PDB entry 7KRO | electron microscopy, 3.60 A resolution | chains A and D of the 8 polymer chains in the assembly

[Chain A]
Molecule: RNA-directed RNA polymerase
From: Severe acute respiratory syndrome coronavirus 2
Notes: EC 2.7.7.48
UniProt: P0DTD1 (R1AB_SARS2); residues 1-932 here correspond to UniProt positions 4393-5324 (UniProt number = residue number + 4392)
Sequence (932 residues; row label = number of the first residue in the row):
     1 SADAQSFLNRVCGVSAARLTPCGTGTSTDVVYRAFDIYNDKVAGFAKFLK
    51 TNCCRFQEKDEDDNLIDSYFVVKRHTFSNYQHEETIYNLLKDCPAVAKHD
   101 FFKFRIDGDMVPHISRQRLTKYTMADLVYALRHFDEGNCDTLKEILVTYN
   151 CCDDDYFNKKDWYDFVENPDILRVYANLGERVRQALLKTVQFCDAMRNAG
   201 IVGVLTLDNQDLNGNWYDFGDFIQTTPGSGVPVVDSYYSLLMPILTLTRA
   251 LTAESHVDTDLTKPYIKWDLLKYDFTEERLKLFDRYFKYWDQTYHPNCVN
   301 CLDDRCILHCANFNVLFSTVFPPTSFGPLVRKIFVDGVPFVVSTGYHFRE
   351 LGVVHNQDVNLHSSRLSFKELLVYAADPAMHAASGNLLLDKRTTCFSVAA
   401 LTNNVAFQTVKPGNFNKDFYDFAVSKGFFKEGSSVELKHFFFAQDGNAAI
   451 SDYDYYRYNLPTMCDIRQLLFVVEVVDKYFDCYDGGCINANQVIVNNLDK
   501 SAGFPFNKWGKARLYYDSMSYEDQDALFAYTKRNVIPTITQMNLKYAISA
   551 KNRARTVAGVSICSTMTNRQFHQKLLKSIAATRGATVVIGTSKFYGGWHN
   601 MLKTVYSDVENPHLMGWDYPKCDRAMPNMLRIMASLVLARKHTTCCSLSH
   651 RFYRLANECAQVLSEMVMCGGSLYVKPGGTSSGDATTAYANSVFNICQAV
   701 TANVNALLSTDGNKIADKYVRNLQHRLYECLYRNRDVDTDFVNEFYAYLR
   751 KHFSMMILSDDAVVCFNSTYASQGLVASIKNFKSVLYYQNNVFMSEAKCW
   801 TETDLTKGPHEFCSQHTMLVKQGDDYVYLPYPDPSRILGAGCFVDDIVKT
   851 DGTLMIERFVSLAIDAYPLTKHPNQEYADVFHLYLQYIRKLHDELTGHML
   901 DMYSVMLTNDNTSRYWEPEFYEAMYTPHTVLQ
Unresolved in the structure: 1-2, 930-932
Ion coordination: Mg2+: Asp-208, Asn-209, Asp-218 (together with ADP); Zn2+ site 1: His-295, Cys-301, Cys-306, Cys-310; Zn2+ site 2: Cys-487, His-642, Cys-645, Cys-646
Residues lining bound ligands:
  - chapso (1N7), molecule 1: Arg-197, Val-231, Lys-288, Tyr-289, Trp-290, Asp-291
  - chapso (1N7), molecule 2: Val-202, Gly-203, Val-204, Asp-221, Ile-223, Val-233, Arg-733
  - ADP: Phe-35, Lys-50, Asn-52, Cys-53, Lys-73, Arg-74, His-75, Asn-79, Arg-116, Asp-208, Asn-209, Tyr-217, Asp-218, Gly-220, Asp-221
Curated features (UniProtKB/Swiss-Prot):
  - region: Lys-545 to Arg-555 (Interaction with RMP Remdesivir), Thr-582 to Pro-620 (RdRp Palm N-ter)
  - active site: Ser-759, Asp-760, Asp-761
  - binding site (Mn(2+)): Asn-209, Asp-218
  - binding site (Zn(2+)): His-295, Cys-301, Cys-306, Cys-310, Cys-487, His-642, Cys-645, Cys-646
  - site: Gln-932 (Cleavage)
Reported in the primary citation:
  - catalytic residues: Asp-760 (citing earlier work)
  - mutagenesis - D760A: increased binding to BTC scaffolds

[Chain D]
Molecule: Non-structural protein 8
From: Severe acute respiratory syndrome coronavirus 2
UniProt: P0DTD1 (R1AB_SARS2); residues 1-198 here correspond to UniProt positions 3943-4140 (UniProt number = residue number + 3942)
Sequence (199 residues; numbered 0 to 198; the number before each row is that of its first residue; numbering starts at 0):
     0 MAIASEFSSLPSYAAFATAQEAYEQAVANGDSEVVLKKLKKSLNVAKSEF
    50 DRDAAMQRKLEKMADQAMTQMYKQARSEDKRAKVTSAMQTMLFTMLRKLD
   100 NDALNNIINNARDGCVPLNIIPLTTAAKLMVVIPDYNTYKNTCDGTTFTY
   150 ASALWEIQQVVDADSKIVQLSEISMDNSPNLAWPLIVTALRANSAVKLQ
Unresolved in the structure: 0-6, 192-198
Differences from the reference sequence: initiating methionine (0)
Residues lining bound ligands: chapso (1N7): Ala-66, Met-67, Met-70
Curated features (UniProtKB/Swiss-Prot):
  - site: Gln-198 (Cleavage)

[Interface between chain A and chain D]
Residue-residue contacts (25):
  Phe-415(A) with Met-94(D), hydrophobic
  Lys-417(A) with Met-90(D); Met-94(D)
  Asp-421(A) with Lys-97(D), salt bridge
  Ile-847(A) with Val-83(D), hydrophobic; Met-87(D), hydrophobic
  Val-848(A) with Ser-76(D)
  Asp-851(A) with Arg-75(D), salt bridge
  Thr-853(A) with Tyr-71(D), hydrogen bond
  Leu-854(A) with Lys-72(D); Arg-75(D)
  Leu-895(A) with Tyr-71(D), hydrophobic
  His-898(A) with Tyr-71(D)
  Met-899(A) with Thr-68(D); Tyr-71(D), hydrophobic
  Met-902(A) with Tyr-71(D), hydrophobic
  Tyr-903(A) with Met-67(D), hydrogen bond (side chain-backbone); Met-70(D); Tyr-71(D)
  Val-905(A) with Met-67(D)
  Leu-907(A) with Asp-64(D); Met-67(D), hydrophobic; Thr-68(D)
  Thr-908(A) with Glu-60(D); Asp-64(D)
Interface residues without a listed pair, chain A (18 interface residues in all): Asp-846, Met-906
Interface residues without a listed pair, chain D (17 interface residues in all): Ala-66, Lys-79, Arg-80

[Summary]
Chain A and chain D form an interface of 18 and 17 residues respectively; the contacts include 2 hydrogen
bonds and 2 salt bridges. Among the polar pairs are Asp-421(A)/Lys-97(D), Asp-851(A)/Arg-75(D) and
Thr-853(A)/Tyr-71(D). Ligands of chain A: ADP and chapso. From the paper: the catalytic residue Asp-760(A);
D760A of chain A increases binding to BTC scaffolds.
Here chain A is RNA-directed RNA polymerase and chain D is Non-structural protein 8, both from Severe acute
respiratory syndrome coronavirus 2. Entry 7KRO (Structure of SARS-CoV-2 backtracked complex complex bound to
nsp13 helicase - nsp13(2)-BTC) was determined by electron microscopy, deposited together with 7KRN and 7KRP.
